Entry 2FUN (X-ray diffraction, 3.00 A resolution); this record covers chains A and B.

== Chain A ==
Protein: Early 35 kDa protein
From: Autographa californica nucleopolyhedrovirus
Reference sequence: P08160 (VP35_NPVAC); residue numbers follow UniProt; this construct covers 2-299
Sequence (298 residues; numbered 2 to 299; the number before each row is that of its first residue):
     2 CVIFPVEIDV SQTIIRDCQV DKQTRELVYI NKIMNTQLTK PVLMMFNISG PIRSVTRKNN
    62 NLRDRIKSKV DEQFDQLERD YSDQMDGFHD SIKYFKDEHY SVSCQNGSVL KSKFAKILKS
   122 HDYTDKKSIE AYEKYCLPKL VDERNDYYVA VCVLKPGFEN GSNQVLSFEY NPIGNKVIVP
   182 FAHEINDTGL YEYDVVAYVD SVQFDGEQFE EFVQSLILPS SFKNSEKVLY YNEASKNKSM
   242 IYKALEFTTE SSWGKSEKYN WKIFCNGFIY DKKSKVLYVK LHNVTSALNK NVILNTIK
Unresolved in the structure: 88-92
From the paper describing this entry:
  - contacts within the chain: Cys-2/Asp-87 (covalent link)
  - mutagenesis - C2S: abolished binding to caspase-3 or caspase-8 (citing earlier work)

== Chain B ==
Protein: caspase-8
From: Homo sapiens
Reference sequence: Q14790 (CASP8_HUMAN); residues 2222-2479 here correspond to UniProt positions 222-479 (UniProt number = residue number - 2000)
Sequence (258 residues; numbered 2222 to 2479; the number before each row is that of its first residue):
  2222 LDKVYQMKSK PRGYCLIINN HNFAKAREKV PKLHSIRDRN GTHLDAGALT TTFEELHFEI
  2282 KPHHDCTVEQ IYEILKIYQL MDHSNMDCFI CCILSHGDKG IIYGTDGQEA PIYELTSQFT
  2342 GLKCPSLAGK PKVFFIQACQ GDNYQKGIPV ETDSEEQPYL EMDLSSPQTR YIPDEADFLL
  2402 GMATVNNCVS YRNPAEGTWY IQSLCQSLRE RCPRGDDILT ILTEVNYEVS NKDDKKNMGK
  2462 QMPQPTFTLR KKLVFPSD
Unresolved in the structure: 2375-2389
UniProt features mapped onto this chain:
  - active site: His-2317, Cys-2360
  - site (Cleavage): Asp-2374, Ser-2375, Asp-2384, Leu-2385
  - modified residue: Lys-2224 (N6-acetyllysine), Tyr-2334 (Phosphotyrosine), Tyr-2380 (Phosphotyrosine), Ser-2387 (Phosphoserine), Arg-2413 (Microbial infection: ADP-riboxanated arginine)

== How chain A and chain B interact ==
Contacting residue pairs (37; chain A residue first):
  Cys-2(A) with Cys-2360(B), hydrogen bond
  Val-3(A) with Tyr-2365(B)
  Tyr-82(A) with Asn-2414(B); Pro-2415(B); Ala-2416(B), hydrophobic
  Ser-83(A) with Asn-2414(B); Pro-2415(B)
  Asp-84(A) with Arg-2413(B); Asn-2414(B); Trp-2420(B)
  Gln-85(A) with Arg-2258(B); Tyr-2412(B); Arg-2413(B), hydrogen bond (backbone-backbone); Pro-2415(B)
  Met-86(A) with Tyr-2365(B); Val-2410(B), hydrophobic; Ser-2411(B); Tyr-2412(B), hydrophobic; Arg-2413(B), hydrogen bond (backbone-side chain)
  Asp-87(A) with Arg-2260(B), salt bridge; Ser-2316(B); His-2317(B), salt bridge; Gly-2318(B), hydrogen bond (backbone-backbone); Cys-2360(B), hydrogen bond (backbone-side chain); Ser-2411(B); Arg-2413(B), salt bridge
  Glu-251(A) with Glu-2417(B)
  Ser-252(A) with Glu-2417(B)
  Ser-253(A) with Glu-2417(B); Lys-2453(B), hydrogen bond
  Trp-254(A) with Glu-2417(B); Gln-2423(B); Ser-2424(B); Gln-2427(B)
  Gly-255(A) with Arg-2430(B)
  Tyr-260(A) with Ala-2416(B); Glu-2417(B)
Other interface residues (no listed pair), chain A (15 interface residues in all): Thr-250
Other interface residues (no listed pair), chain B (25 interface residues in all): Asp-2259, Asn-2261, Ala-2359, Asp-2455
From the paper, about this interface:
  - pairs named by the authors: Asp-87(A)/Cys-2360(B)
  - interface residues, chain A: Cys-2(A), Val-3(A)

== Summary ==
15 residues of chain A face 25 of chain B across their interface, with 6 hydrogen bonds and 3 salt bridges.
Polar pairs include Asp-87(A)/Arg-2260(B), Asp-87(A)/His-2317(B) and Asp-87(A)/Arg-2413(B). The authors report
a contact between Asp-87(A) and Cys-2360(B). From the paper: C2S of chain A abolishes binding to caspase-3 or
caspase-8; interface residues Cys-2(A) and Val-3(A).
Here chain A is Early 35 kDa protein (Autographa californica nucleopolyhedrovirus) and chain B is caspase-8
(Homo sapiens). Entry 2FUN (alternative p35-caspase-8 complex) was determined by X-ray diffraction.
